6ZSN - chain A; structure by X-ray diffraction, 2.60 A resolution.

== Chain A ==
Molecule: Green fluorescent protein, Calmodulin
Organism: Aequorea victoria
UniProt: chimeric construct of P42212, K4DIE3: residues 62-151 from P42212 (GFP_AEQVI) positions 149-238 (UniProt number = residue number + 87); residues 160-302 from P42212 (GFP_AEQVI) positions 2-144 (UniProt number = residue number - 158); residues 303-451 from K4DIE3 positions 284-432 (UniProt number = residue number - 19)
Sequence (418 residues; numbered 36 to 455; 2 numbers in that range are skipped by the numbering (no residue carries them; nothing is unmodelled there); the number before each row is that of its first residue):
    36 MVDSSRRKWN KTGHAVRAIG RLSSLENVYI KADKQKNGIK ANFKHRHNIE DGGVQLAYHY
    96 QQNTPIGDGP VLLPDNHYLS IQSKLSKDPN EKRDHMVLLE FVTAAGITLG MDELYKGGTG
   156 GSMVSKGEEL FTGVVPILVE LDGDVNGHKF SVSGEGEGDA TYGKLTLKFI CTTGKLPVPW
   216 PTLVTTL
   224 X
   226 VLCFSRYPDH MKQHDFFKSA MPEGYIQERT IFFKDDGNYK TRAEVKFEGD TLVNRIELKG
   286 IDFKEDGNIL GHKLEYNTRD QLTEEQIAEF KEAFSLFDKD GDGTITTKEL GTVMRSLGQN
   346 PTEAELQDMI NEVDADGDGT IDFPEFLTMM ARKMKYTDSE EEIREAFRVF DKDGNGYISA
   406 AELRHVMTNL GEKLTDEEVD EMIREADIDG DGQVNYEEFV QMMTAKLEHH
Not modelled in the structure: 36-37, 146-158, 451-455
Differences from the reference sequence: initiating methionine (36); expression tag (37-61, 452-455); conflict K66 (Met153 in P42212), A76 (Val163 in P42212), H80 (Ile167 in P42212), G88 (Ser175 in P42212), Y93 (Asp180 in P42212), I116 (Thr203 in P42212), K119 (Ala206 in P42212), L144 (His231 in P42212), L222 (Tyr66 in P42212), PIA_224 (Gly67 in P42212), L227 (Gln69 in P42212), I251 (Val93 in P42212), T373 (Ile354 in K4DIE3), Y381 (Asp362 in K4DIE3); linker (152-159)
Modified residues: PIA ([(4Z)-2-[(1S)-1-aminoethyl]-4-(4-hydroxybenzylidene)-5-oxo-4,5-dihydro-1H-imidazol-1-yl]acetic acid) at position 224
Covalent attachments: covalent link L222-PIA_224; covalent link PIA_224-V226
Metal / ion sites: Ca2+ site 1: D323, D325, D327, T329, E334; Ca2+ site 2: D359, D361, D363, T365, D367, E370; Ca2+ site 3: D396, D398, N400, Y402, E407; Ca2+ site 4: D432, D434, D436, Q438, E443

== In short ==
The Ca2+ site 1 is built by D323, D325, D327, T329 and E334. D359, D361, D363, T365, D367 and E370 form the
Ca2+ site 2.
Chain A is Green fluorescent protein, Calmodulin (Aequorea victoria); the structure, Crystal structure of
rsGCaMP double mutant Ile80His/Val116Ile in the OFF state (illuminated), was determined by X-ray diffraction,
deposited together with 6TV7, 6ZSM, 7AUG and 6YA9.
